Entry 6M9D (X-ray diffraction, 2.00 A resolution); this record covers chains A and B.

Chain A:
Name: Sedolisin
Organism: Pseudomonas sp. (strain 101)
Notes: EC 3.4.21.100
Reference sequence: P42790 (PICP_PSESR); residues 3-370 here correspond to UniProt positions 218-585 (UniProt number = residue number + 215)
Amino-acid sequence (368 residues; row label = number of the first residue in the row):
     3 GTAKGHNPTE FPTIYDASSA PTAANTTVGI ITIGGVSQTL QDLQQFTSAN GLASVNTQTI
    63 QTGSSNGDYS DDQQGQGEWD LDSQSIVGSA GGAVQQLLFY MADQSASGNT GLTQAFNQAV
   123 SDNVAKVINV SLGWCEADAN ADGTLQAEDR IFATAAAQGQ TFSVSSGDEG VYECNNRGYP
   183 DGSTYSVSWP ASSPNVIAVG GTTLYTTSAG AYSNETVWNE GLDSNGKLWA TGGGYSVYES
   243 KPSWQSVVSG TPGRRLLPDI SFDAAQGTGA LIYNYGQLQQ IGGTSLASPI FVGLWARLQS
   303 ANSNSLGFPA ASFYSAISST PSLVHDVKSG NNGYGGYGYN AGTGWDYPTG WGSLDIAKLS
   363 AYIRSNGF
Disulfide bonds: Cys137-Cys176
Metal / ion sites: Ca2+: Asp328, Val329, Gly344, Gly346, Asp348
Curated features (UniProtKB/Swiss-Prot):
  - active site (Charge relay system): Glu80, Asp84, Ser287
  - binding site (Ca(2+)): Asp328, Val329, Gly344, Gly346, Asp348
Reported in the primary citation:
  - Ca2+ coordination: Asp328, Asp348
  - binding site for Chymostatin A (chain B): Ile35, Gly135, Trp136, Ser287
  - catalytic residues: Asp170 (proposed by the authors, not directly observed)

Chain B:
Name: Chymostatin A
Amino-acid sequence (4 residues; numbered 380 to 383; the number before each row is that of its first residue):
   380 FXLF
Disordered / not traced: 380
Modified residues: CSI (amino-(2-imino-hexahydro-pyrimidin-4-yl)-acetic acid) at position 381; Phe383 (L-phenylalaninol; PHL)

Chain A / chain B interface:
Pairs across the interface (23):
  Ile35(A) - CSI_381(B)
  Glu80(A) - Leu382(B)
  Glu80(A) - Phe383(B)  hydrogen bond (side chain-backbone)
  Trp81(A) - Leu382(B)  hydrophobic
  Ser133(A) - Leu382(B)
  Ser133(A) - Phe383(B)  hydrogen bond (backbone-backbone)
  Leu134(A) - CSI_381(B)
  Leu134(A) - Phe383(B)
  Gly135(A) - CSI_381(B)  hydrogen bond (backbone-backbone)
  Gly135(A) - Phe383(B)
  Trp136(A) - CSI_381(B)
  Ser167(A) - Phe383(B)
  Gly169(A) - Phe383(B)
  Asp170(A) - Phe383(B)
  Glu171(A) - Phe383(B)
  Glu175(A) - Phe383(B)
  Arg179(A) - CSI_381(B)  hydrogen bond (side chain-backbone)
  Arg179(A) - Leu382(B)  hydrogen bond (side chain-backbone)
  Arg179(A) - Phe383(B)
  Ser190(A) - Phe383(B)
  Gly285(A) - Phe383(B)
  Thr286(A) - Phe383(B)
  Ser287(A) - Phe383(B)  covalent bond
Interface residues without a listed pair, chain A (21 interface residues in all): Gly77, Asn111, Ser168, Gly284

In short:
Chain A and chain B form an interface of 21 and 3 residues respectively; the contacts include 1 covalent bond
and 5 hydrogen bonds. Among the polar pairs are Glu80(A)-Phe383(B), Arg179(A)-CSI_381(B) and
Arg179(A)-Leu382(B). The paper reports the catalytic residue Asp170(A); a binding site for Chymostatin A
(chain B) at Ile35(A), Gly135(A) and Trp136(A) among others.
Here chain A is Sedolisin (Pseudomonas sp. (strain 101)) and chain B is Chymostatin A. Entry 6M9D (PSEUDOMONAS
SERINE-CARBOXYL PROTEINASE (SEDOLISIN) COMPLEXED WITH THE INHIBITOR Chymostatin) was determined by X-ray
diffraction (same publication as 6M8W, 6M8Y, 6M9C and 6M9F).
